7X58 - chains G and J of the 10 polymer chains in the assembly; structure by electron microscopy, 3.93 A resolution.

Chain G:
Name: Histone H3.1
From: Homo sapiens
Reference sequence: P68431 (H31_HUMAN); residues 1-135 here correspond to UniProt positions 2-136 (UniProt number = residue number + 1)
Chain sequence (139 residues; each row starts with the number of its first residue; numbers below 1 keep their minus sign (Gly-3 is residue -3)):
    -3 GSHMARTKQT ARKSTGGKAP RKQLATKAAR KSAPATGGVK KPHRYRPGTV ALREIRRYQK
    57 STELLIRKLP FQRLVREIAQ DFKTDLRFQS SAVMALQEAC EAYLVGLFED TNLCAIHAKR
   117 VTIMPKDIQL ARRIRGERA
Unresolved in the structure: -3 to 58
Sequence notes: expression tag (-3 to 0)
UniProt features mapped onto this chain:
  - modified residue: Arg2 (Asymmetric dimethylarginine), Thr3 (Phosphothreonine), Lys4 (Allysine), Gln5 (5-glutamyl dopamine), Thr6 (Phosphothreonine), Arg8 (Citrulline), Lys9 (N6,N6,N6-trimethyllysine), Ser10 (ADP-ribosylserine), Thr11 (Phosphothreonine), Lys14 (N6-(2-hydroxyisobutyryl)lysine), Arg17 (Asymmetric dimethylarginine), Lys18 (N6-(2-hydroxyisobutyryl)lysine), Lys23 (N6-(2-hydroxyisobutyryl)lysine), Arg26 (Citrulline), Lys27 (N6,N6,N6-trimethyllysine), Ser28 (ADP-ribosylserine), Lys36 (N6,N6,N6-trimethyllysine), Lys37 (N6-methyllysine), Tyr41 (Phosphotyrosine), Lys56 (N6,N6,N6-trimethyllysine) and 8 more in UniProt
  - lipidation: Lys18 (N6-decanoyllysine)

Chain J:
Molecule: Widom601 DNA RV
From: synthetic construct
Sequence (145 nucleotides; numbered -74 to 70; the number before each row is that of its first residue; numbers below 1 keep their minus sign (DA-74 is residue -74)):
   -74 ATCGATGTAT ATATCTGACA CGTGCCTGGA GACTAGGGAG TAATCCCCTT GGCGGTTAAA
   -14 ACGCGGGGGA CAGCGCGTAC GTGCGTTTAA GCGGTGCTAG AGCTGTCTAC GACCAATTGA
    46 GCGGCCTCGG CACCGGGATT CTGAT
Unresolved in the structure: -74 to -60, 62-70

Chain G / chain J interface:
Pairs across the interface - 7 pairs, chain G then chain J:
  Arg63(G) - DA-14(J)  phosphate contact
  Arg63(G) - DC-13(J)  phosphate contact
  Lys64(G) - DC-13(J)  hydrogen bond to the phosphate
  Leu65(G) - DA-14(J)  phosphate contact
  Leu65(G) - DC-13(J)  hydrogen bond to the phosphate
  Pro66(G) - DA-14(J)  phosphate contact
  Arg69(G) - DA-14(J)  salt bridge to the phosphate
Interface residues without a listed pair, chain G (7 interface residues in all): Arg83, Lys115
Interface residues without a listed pair, chain J (4 interface residues in all): DA-32, DA-5

In short:
7 residues of chain G face 4 of chain J across their interface; the contacts include 2 hydrogen bonds and 1
salt bridge. Polar pairs include Lys64(G)-DC-13(J), Leu65(G)-DC-13(J) and Arg69(G)-DA-14(J).
Chain G is Histone H3.1 (Homo sapiens) and chain J is Widom601 DNA RV (synthetic construct); the structure,
Cryo-EM structure of human subnucleosome (open form), was determined by electron microscopy (same publication
as 7X57 and 7YOZ).
